Entry 6U08 (X-ray diffraction, 2.49 A resolution); this record covers chains A and B.

[Chain A]
Name: Double-stranded DNA-specific cytidine deaminase
From: Burkholderia cenocepacia
UniProt: A0A1V2VU04 (A0A1V2VU04_9BURK); numbering as in UniProt (aligned over 1261-1427)
Amino-acid sequence (178 residues; each row starts with the number of its first residue):
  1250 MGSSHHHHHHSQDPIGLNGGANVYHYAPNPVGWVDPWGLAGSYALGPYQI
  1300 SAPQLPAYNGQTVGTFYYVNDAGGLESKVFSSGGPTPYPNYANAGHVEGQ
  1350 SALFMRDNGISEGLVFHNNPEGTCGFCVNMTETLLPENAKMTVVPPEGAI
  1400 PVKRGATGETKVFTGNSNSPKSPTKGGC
Not modelled in the structure: 1250-1289, 1423-1427
Modified positions: Mse1250 (selenomethionine); Mse1354, Mse1379, Mse1390 (selenomethionine; parent Met)
Construct notes: expression tag (1250-1260)
Ion coordination: Zn2+: H1345, C1373, C1376
From the paper describing this entry:
  - mutagenesis - E1347A: abolished catalytic activity

[Chain B]
Name: DddI
From: Burkholderia cenocepacia
UniProt: A0A1V6L5G6 (A0A1V6L5G6_9BURK); numbering as in UniProt (aligned over 1-123)
Amino-acid sequence (123 residues; row label = number of the first residue in the row):
     1 MYADDFDGEIEIDEVDSLVEFLSRRPAFDANNFVLTFEESGFPQLNIFAK
    51 NDIAVVYYMDIGENFVSKGNSASGGTEKFYENKLGGEVDLSKDCVVSKEQ
   101 MIEAAKQFFATKQRPEQLTWSEL
Not modelled in the structure: 71-73
Modified positions: Mse1 (selenomethionine; parent Met); Mse59 (selenomethionine; parent Met); Mse101 (selenomethionine; parent Met)

[Interface between chain A and chain B]
Residue-residue contacts (48):
  Y1307(A) with N82(B), hydrogen bond
  N1308(A) with L84(B)
  G1309(A) with N82(B), hydrogen bond (backbone-side chain); L84(B); G86(B)
  G1332(A) with E87(B)
  G1333(A) with D89(B)
  P1334(A) with D89(B)
  P1338(A) with T76(B); D89(B); L90(B); S91(B)
  N1339(A) with Y57(B), hydrogen bond (backbone-side chain); L123(B)
  Y1340(A) with L123(B), hydrogen bond (side chain-backbone)
  A1341(A) with Y57(B), hydrogen bond (backbone-side chain); V88(B)
  H1345(A) with E81(B), salt bridge
  G1374(A) with F42(B)
  F1375(A) with N46(B); F48(B), hydrophobic; Y57(B), hydrophobic; Mse59(B)
  N1378(A) with F42(B); Mse59(B); D60(B), hydrogen bond (side chain-backbone); I61(B); E63(B), hydrogen bond (side chain-backbone); N64(B), hydrogen bond
  Mse1379(A) with N64(B)
  T1382(A) with L123(B)
  V1401(A) with D4(B)
  K1402(A) with D4(B); D5(B), hydrogen bond (side chain-backbone); N32(B), hydrogen bond (side chain-backbone); V34(B)
  R1403(A) with Y2(B); D4(B), hydrogen bond (backbone-side chain); E9(B), salt bridge; T36(B); E39(B), hydrogen bond (side chain-backbone); G41(B); Q44(B), hydrogen bond (backbone-side chain)
  G1404(A) with S40(B), hydrogen bond (backbone-backbone); G41(B); F42(B)
  K1420(A) with E122(B)
  P1422(A) with D93(B)
Other interface residues (no listed pair), chain B (38 interface residues in all): F6, E38, G62, V66, C94

[Summary]
The interface between chain A and chain B involves 22 residues on one side and 38 on the other, with 14
hydrogen bonds and 2 salt bridges. Among the polar pairs are H1345(A)-E81(B), R1403(A)-E9(B) and
Y1307(A)-N82(B). H1345(A), C1373(A) and C1376(A) coordinate Zn2+. From the paper: E1347A of chain A abolishes
catalytic activity.
Here chain A is Double-stranded DNA-specific cytidine deaminase and chain B is DddI, both from Burkholderia
cenocepacia. Entry 6U08 (Double-stranded DNA-specific cytidine deaminase type VI secretion system effector and
cognate immunity complex from Burkholderia cenocepacia) was determined by X-ray diffraction.
